Entry 6XIT (electron microscopy, 3.30 A resolution); this record covers chains A and B of the 4 polymer chains in the assembly.

== Chain A (and B) ==
Molecule: G protein-activated inward rectifier potassium channel 2
Source organism: Mus musculus
Notes: chain B of this document is another copy of the same molecule, construct and numbering; everything in this record applies to it too
UniProtKB: A0A338P6L0 (A0A338P6L0_MOUSE); residues 52-380 here correspond to UniProt positions 34-362 (UniProt number = residue number - 18)
Sequence (340 residues; each row starts with the number of its first residue):
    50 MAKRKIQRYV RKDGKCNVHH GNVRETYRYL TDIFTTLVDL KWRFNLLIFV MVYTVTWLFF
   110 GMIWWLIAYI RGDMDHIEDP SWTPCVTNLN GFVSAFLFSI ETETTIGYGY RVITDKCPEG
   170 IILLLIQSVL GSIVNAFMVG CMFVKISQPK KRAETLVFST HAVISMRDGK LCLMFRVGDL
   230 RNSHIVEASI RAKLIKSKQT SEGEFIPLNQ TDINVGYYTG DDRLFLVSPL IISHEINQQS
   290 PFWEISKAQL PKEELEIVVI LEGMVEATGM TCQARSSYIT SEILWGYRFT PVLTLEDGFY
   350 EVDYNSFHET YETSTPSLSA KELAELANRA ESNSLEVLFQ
Disordered / not traced: 50-54, 382-389
Sequence notes: expression tag (50-51, 381-389)
Disulfides: Cys134-Cys166
Ion coordination: K+ site 1: Thr154 (shared with Thr154(B) of chain B; 1 residue of chain C; 1 residue of chain D); K+ site 2: Ile155 (shared with Ile155(B) of chain B; 1 residue of chain C; 1 residue of chain D); K+ site 3: Gly156, Tyr157 (shared with Gly156(B), Tyr157(B) of chain B; 2 residues of chain C; 2 residues of chain D)
Small-molecule neighbours: PIO ([(2R)-2-octanoyloxy-3-[oxidanyl-[(1R,2R,3S,4R,5R,6S)-2,3,6-tris(oxidanyl)-4,5-diphosphonooxy-cyclohexyl]oxy-phosphoryl]oxy-propyl] octanoate): Lys64, Leu89, Lys90, Trp91, Arg92, Phe93, Lys194, Gln197, Lys199, Lys200
From the paper describing this entry:
  - binding site for PIO: Lys64, Lys90, Lys194, Lys199, Lys200
  - conformationally variable residues (domain motion, side-chain flip): Lys64, Phe192, Met313

== Interface between chain A and chain B ==
Contacting residue pairs (126; chain A residue first):
  Ile55(A) with Leu344(B), hydrophobic; Gly347(B), hydrogen bond (backbone-backbone); Tyr349(B), hydrogen bond (backbone-side chain)
  Arg57(A) with Tyr349(B)
  Tyr58(A) with Val276(B); Ser277(B); Tyr349(B), hydrophobic
  Arg60(A) with Phe348(B)
  Cys65(A) with His233(B); Val276(B), hydrophobic
  Asn66(A) with Phe348(B); Tyr349(B), hydrogen bond (backbone-backbone)
  Val67(A) with Val276(B), hydrophobic; Tyr349(B); Val351(B), hydrophobic
  His68(A) with Tyr349(B), hydrogen bond (backbone-backbone); Glu350(B); Val351(B), hydrogen bond (backbone-backbone)
  His69(A) with Asp228(B), hydrogen bond (side chain-backbone); Arg230(B), hydrogen bond (side chain-backbone); Asn231(B); Val276(B); Val351(B); Tyr353(B), hydrogen bond
  Gly70(A) with Val351(B), hydrogen bond (backbone-backbone)
  Asn71(A) with Val351(B); Asp352(B), hydrogen bond; Tyr353(B); Asn354(B)
  Arg77(A) with Glu203(B), hydrogen bond (side chain-backbone); Thr204(B); Leu229(B)
  Tyr78(A) with Leu229(B), hydrogen bond (side chain-backbone); Arg230(B)
  Asp81(A) with Lys200(B); Arg201(B); Thr204(B); Arg230(B), salt bridge
  Phe83(A) with Ile195(B); Ser196(B)
  Thr84(A) with Arg230(B), hydrogen bond
  Thr85(A) with Arg230(B)
  Val87(A) with Ala316(B), hydrophobic
  Asp88(A) with Arg230(B), salt bridge
  Phe147(A) with Tyr157(B)
  Thr151(A) with Ile155(B); Tyr157(B), hydrogen bond
  Thr154(A) with Thr153(B); Thr154(B); Ile155(B)
  Ile155(A) with Ile155(B)
  Gly156(A) with Ile155(B); Gly156(B); Tyr157(B)
  Tyr157(A) with Tyr157(B)
  Gly158(A) with Tyr157(B)
  Arg160(A) with Tyr157(B)
  Val161(A) with Tyr157(B), hydrophobic; Tyr159(B), hydrophobic
  Ile162(A) with Tyr157(B), hydrophobic; Arg160(B)
  Asp164(A) with Val142(B); Ser143(B), hydrogen bond
  Ile170(A) with Leu146(B), hydrophobic
  Leu173(A) with Leu146(B), hydrophobic; Ile155(B), hydrophobic
  Leu174(A) with Trp106(B), hydrophobic; Phe145(B), hydrophobic; Ile149(B), hydrophobic
  Ser177(A) with Thr153(B)
  Val178(A) with Phe98(B); Val99(B), hydrophobic; Tyr102(B), hydrophobic
  Ser181(A) with Phe98(B)
  Ile182(A) with Leu95(B), hydrophobic; Phe98(B), hydrophobic
  Ala185(A) with Val188(B), hydrophobic
  Phe186(A) with Ile195(B), hydrophobic
  Val193(A) with Phe192(B), hydrophobic; Ala316(B)
  Gln197(A) with Ala316(B)
  Pro198(A) with Glu315(B); Ala316(B); Thr317(B)
  Lys199(A) with Glu315(B)
  Arg240(A) with Glu236(B), salt bridge; Arg272(B); Leu273(B), hydrogen bond (side chain-backbone)
  Lys242(A) with Arg272(B), hydrogen bond (side chain-backbone); Leu273(B); Phe274(B)
  Lys247(A) with Asp217(B), salt bridge
  Thr249(A) with Asp217(B)
  Ser250(A) with Asp217(B), hydrogen bond (backbone-side chain)
  Glu251(A) with Met215(B); Asp217(B), hydrogen bond (side chain-backbone); Gly218(B); Arg337(B), hydrogen bond (backbone-side chain)
  Glu253(A) with Arg216(B), salt bridge; Arg337(B), salt bridge
  Ile255(A) with Arg216(B)
  Leu257(A) with Leu342(B), hydrophobic; Tyr349(B)
  Gln259(A) with Phe274(B), hydrogen bond (side chain-backbone)
  Asp261(A) with Thr268(B); Gly269(B); Asp270(B), hydrogen bond (side chain-backbone)
  Tyr266(A) with Tyr266(B); Tyr267(B); Gly269(B); Arg272(B)
  Tyr267(A) with Tyr267(B); Thr268(B)
  Asp271(A) with Arg272(B), salt bridge
  Glu311(A) with Val235(B); Glu236(B), hydrogen bond (side chain-backbone)
  Met319(A) with Thr317(B); Gly318(B), hydrogen bond (side chain-backbone)
  Thr320(A) with Val235(B); Met313(B), hydrogen bond
  Cys321(A) with Val235(B)
  Gln322(A) with His233(B); Val235(B); Glu236(B)
  Arg324(A) with His233(B), hydrogen bond; Phe274(B)
Other interface residues (no listed pair), chain A (77 interface residues in all): Val59, Val72, Arg73, Thr80, Thr163, Gly189, Ser238, Ile239, Gly252, Phe254, Pro256, Val307, Ile309, Met313
Other interface residues (no listed pair), chain B (74 interface residues in all): Thr103, Glu150, Met191, Ala202, Met223, Ser232, Ile234, Ala237, Leu279, Ile280, Val314, Pro340

== Overview ==
77 residues of chain A face 74 of chain B across their interface; the contacts include 26 hydrogen bonds and 7
salt bridges. Polar contacts include Asp81(A)-Arg230(B), Asp88(A)-Arg230(B) and Arg240(A)-Glu236(B). From the
paper: a binding site for PIO at Lys64(A), Lys90(A) and Lys194(A) among others; conformational variability at
Lys64(A), Phe192(A) and Met313(A).
Both chains are G protein-activated inward rectifier potassium channel 2 (Mus musculus). Entry 6XIT (Cryo-EM
structure of the G protein-gated inward rectifier K+ channel GIRK2 (Kir3.2) in complex with PIP2) was
determined by electron microscopy, deposited together with 6XIS.
